PDB entry 4G27 | X-ray diffraction, 1.65 A resolution | chains B and R

[Chain B]
Molecule: Small conductance calcium-activated potassium channel protein 2
Organism: Rattus norvegicus
Notes: fragment: calmodulin binding domain
UniProtKB: P70604 (KCNN2_RAT); residue numbers follow UniProt; this construct covers 396-487
Amino-acid sequence (102 residues; each row starts with the number of its first residue):
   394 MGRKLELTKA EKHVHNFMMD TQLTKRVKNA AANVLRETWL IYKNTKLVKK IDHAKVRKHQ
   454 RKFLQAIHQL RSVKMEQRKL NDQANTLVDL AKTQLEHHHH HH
Not modelled in the structure: 394, 405-412, 490-495
Construct notes: expression tag (394-395, 488-495)
Ligand contacts: 1-phenylurea (PHU): Ala477, Leu480, Val481
UniProt features mapped onto this chain:
  - mutagenesis: Arg396 (R396E: Mostly eliminates inward rectifier potassium channel activity. Loss of inward rectifier potassium channel activity; when associated with E-397 ...), Lys397 (K397E: Moderately reduces inward rectifier potassium channel activity. Loss of inward rectifier potassium channel activity; when associated with E-396 ...), Glu399 (E399R: Increases inward rectifier potassium channel activity. Does not affect inward rectifier potassium channel activity; when associated with E-396 ...)
From the paper describing this entry:
  - binding site for 1-phenylurea: Ala477, Leu480, Val481
  - conformationally variable residues (side-chain flip): Leu480

[Chain R]
Molecule: Calmodulin
Organism: Rattus norvegicus
UniProtKB: P62161 (CALM_RAT); residues 0-148 here correspond to UniProt positions 1-149 (UniProt number = residue number + 1)
Amino-acid sequence (149 residues; row label = number of the first residue in the row; numbering starts at 0):
     0 MADQLTEEQI AEFKEAFSLF DKDGDGTITT KELGTVMRSL GQNPTEAELQ DMINEVDADG
    60 NGTIDFPEFL TMMARKMKDT DSEEEIREAF RVFDKDGNGY ISAAELRHVM TNLGEKLTDE
   120 EVDEMIREAD IDGDGQVNYE EFVQMMTAK
Not modelled in the structure: 0-1, 148
Ion coordination: Ca2+ site 1: Asp20, Asp22, Asp24, Thr26, Glu31; Ca2+ site 2: Asp56, Asp58, Asn60, Thr62, Glu67
Ligand contacts: 1-phenylurea (PHU): Phe19, Ile27, Leu32, Met51, Glu54, Val55, Ile63, Phe68, Met71
From the paper describing this entry:
  - binding site for 1-phenylurea: Phe19, Ile27, Leu32, Met51, Val55, Ile63, Phe68, Met71
  - conformationally variable residues (side-chain flip): Phe19, Met51, Val55, Met71

[Chain B / chain R interface]
Residue-residue contacts - 53 pairs, chain B then chain R:
  Arg396(B) with Asp78(R), salt bridge
  Leu398(B) with Ser81(R), hydrogen bond (backbone-side chain); Met145(R); Thr146(R)
  Glu399(B) with Asp78(R); Thr79(R)
  Leu400(B) with Asp78(R); Thr79(R), hydrogen bond (backbone-backbone); Ser81(R)
  Thr401(B) with Lys75(R); Lys77(R); Asp78(R), hydrogen bond (backbone-side chain)
  Lys402(B) with Lys77(R), hydrogen bond (backbone-backbone); Asp78(R); Thr79(R)
  Asp413(B) with Asp50(R)
  Glu469(B) with Glu47(R)
  Lys472(B) with Glu47(R), salt bridge
  Leu473(B) with Glu47(R); Asp50(R)
  Gln476(B) with Met36(R); Gln41(R); Pro43(R); Glu47(R), hydrogen bond; Met51(R)
  Ala477(B) with Met51(R)
  Asn478(B) with Lys75(R), hydrogen bond
  Thr479(B) with Leu39(R); Gln41(R), hydrogen bond
  Leu480(B) with Phe19(R); Met36(R), hydrophobic; Met51(R), hydrophobic
  Val481(B) with Met71(R), hydrophobic; Met72(R), hydrophobic; Lys75(R)
  Leu483(B) with Leu18(R), hydrophobic; Phe19(R), hydrophobic; Val35(R), hydrophobic
  Ala484(B) with Phe12(R); Ala15(R); Phe68(R), hydrophobic; Met72(R), hydrophobic
  Lys485(B) with Lys75(R), hydrogen bond (side chain-backbone); Met76(R), hydrogen bond (side chain-backbone); Lys77(R); Asp78(R), salt bridge
  Gln487(B) with Glu11(R); Glu14(R), hydrogen bond; Ala15(R); Leu18(R)
  Leu488(B) with Gln8(R); Glu11(R); Phe12(R), hydrophobic
Other interface residues (no listed pair), chain B (25 interface residues in all): Leu416, Gln470, Asn474, Thr486
Other interface residues (no listed pair), chain R (30 interface residues in all): Leu32, Glu54, Asp80, Ile85
From the paper, about this interface:
  - interface residues, chain B: Leu480(B)
  - interface residues, chain B: Glu469(B) (citing earlier work)

[Overview]
25 residues of chain B and 30 residues of chain R are in contact, with 10 hydrogen bonds and 3 salt bridges.
Polar contacts include Arg396(B)-Asp78(R), Lys472(B)-Glu47(R) and Lys485(B)-Asp78(R). The paper reports a
binding site for 1-phenylurea at Ala477(B), Leu480(B) and Phe19(R) among others; interface residues Leu480(B)
and Glu469(B).
Chain B is Small conductance calcium-activated potassium channel protein 2 and chain R is Calmodulin, both
from Rattus norvegicus; the structure, Calcium-calmodulin complexed with the calmodulin binding domain from a
small conductance potassium channel splice variant and ..., was determined by X-ray diffraction, deposited
together with 4G28.
